3HCP - chains A and B; structure by X-ray diffraction, 2.00 A resolution.

[Chain A]
Molecule: Ferrochelatase, mitochondrial
From: Homo sapiens
Notes: EC 4.99.1.1
Reference sequence: P22830 (HEMH_HUMAN); numbering as in UniProt (aligned over 65-423)
Amino-acid sequence (359 residues; row label = number of the first residue in the row):
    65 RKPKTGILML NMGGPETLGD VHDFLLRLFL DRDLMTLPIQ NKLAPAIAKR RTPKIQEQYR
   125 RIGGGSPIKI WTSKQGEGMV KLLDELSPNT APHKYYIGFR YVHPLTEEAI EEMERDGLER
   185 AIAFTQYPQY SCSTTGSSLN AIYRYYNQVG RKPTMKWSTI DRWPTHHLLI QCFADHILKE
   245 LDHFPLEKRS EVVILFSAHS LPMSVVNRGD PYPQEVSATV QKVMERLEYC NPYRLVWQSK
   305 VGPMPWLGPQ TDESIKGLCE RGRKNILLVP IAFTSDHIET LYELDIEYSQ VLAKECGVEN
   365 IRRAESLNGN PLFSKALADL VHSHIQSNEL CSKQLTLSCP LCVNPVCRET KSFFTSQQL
Sequence notes: variant A110 (Phe in P22830)
Ion coordination: 2Fe-2S cluster Fe: C196, C403, C406, C411
Residues lining bound ligands:
  - cholic acid (CHD), molecule 1: E80, T81, I126, G127, G128, G129, S130, P131, I134, D340, L345
  - cholic acid (CHD), molecule 2: F93, M99, L101, I111, R114, R115, P266, S268, V305, G306, P307, M308, W310
  - fe(III) deuteroporphyrin ix (FDE): M76, G78, P79, F88, L89, L92, F93, L98, M99, R115, I119, Y123, S195, S197, T198, H263, S264, L265, P266, Y276, V305, W310, F337, H341, I342, E343
  - 2Fe-2S cluster (FES): C196, R272, S402, C403, C406, N408, C411
Reported in the primary citation:
  - binding site for fe(III) deuteroporphyrin ix: R115, Y123

[Chain B]
Molecule: Ferrochelatase, mitochondrial
From: Homo sapiens
Notes: EC 4.99.1.1
Reference sequence: P22830 (HEMH_HUMAN); residues 565-923 here correspond to UniProt positions 65-423 (UniProt number = residue number - 500)
Amino-acid sequence (359 residues; row label = number of the first residue in the row):
   565 RKPKTGILML NMGGPETLGD VHDFLLRLFL DRDLMTLPIQ NKLAPAIAKR RTPKIQEQYR
   625 RIGGGSPIKI WTSKQGEGMV KLLDELSPNT APHKYYIGFR YVHPLTEEAI EEMERDGLER
   685 AIAFTQYPQY SCSTTGSSLN AIYRYYNQVG RKPTMKWSTI DRWPTHHLLI QCFADHILKE
   745 LDHFPLEKRS EVVILFSAHS LPMSVVNRGD PYPQEVSATV QKVMERLEYC NPYRLVWQSK
   805 VGPMPWLGPQ TDESIKGLCE RGRKNILLVP IAFTSDHIET LYELDIEYSQ VLAKECGVEN
   865 IRRAESLNGN PLFSKALADL VHSHIQSNEL CSKQLTLSCP LCVNPVCRET KSFFTSQQL
Sequence notes: variant A610 (Phe110 in P22830)
Ion coordination: 2Fe-2S cluster Fe: C696, C903, C906, C911
Residues lining bound ligands:
  - cholic acid (CHD), molecule 1: E580, T581, I626, G627, G628, G629, S630, P631, L845
  - cholic acid (CHD), molecule 2: F593, M599, L601, I611, R614, R615, P766, S768, V805, G806, P807, M808, W810
  - fe(III) deuteroporphyrin ix (FDE): M576, G578, P579, F588, L592, F593, L598, M599, R615, I619, Y623, S695, S697, T698, H763, S764, L765, P766, Y776, V805, W810, F837, H841, I842, E843
  - 2Fe-2S cluster (FES): C696, R772, S902, C903, C906, N908, C911

[Interface between chain A and chain B]
Contacting residue pairs (82; chain A residue first):
  T229(A) with E789(B), hydrogen bond
  V257(A) with L901(B), hydrophobic
  M267(A) with M767(B), hydrophobic
  V270(A) with G812(B); P813(B)
  N271(A) with G812(B), hydrogen bond (side chain-backbone); P813(B); E817(B)
  G273(A) with R798(B), hydrogen bond (backbone-side chain); P813(B)
  P275(A) with R798(B)
  Q278(A) with S781(B), hydrogen bond (side chain-backbone); V784(B); Q785(B), hydrogen bond; Y797(B), hydrogen bond; L799(B)
  S281(A) with Q778(B), hydrogen bond (backbone-side chain); S781(B)
  A282(A) with Q785(B)
  V284(A) with Q778(B)
  Q285(A) with Q778(B), hydrogen bond; A782(B)
  K286(A) with K786(B); E789(B), salt bridge
  E289(A) with T729(B); K786(B), salt bridge
  Y293(A) with K897(B)
  C294(A) with K897(B)
  N295(A) with K897(B)
  P296(A) with K897(B); Q898(B); L901(B), hydrophobic
  Y297(A) with Q778(B), hydrogen bond; Q898(B); L901(B)
  R298(A) with G773(B), hydrogen bond (side chain-backbone); P775(B); L901(B), hydrogen bond (side chain-backbone); S902(B); C903(B)
  G312(A) with V770(B); N771(B), hydrogen bond (backbone-side chain)
  P313(A) with V770(B); N771(B); G773(B)
  E317(A) with L905(B)
  S318(A) with P904(B)
  G321(A) with P904(B)
  L322(A) with L901(B), hydrophobic; P904(B)
  R325(A) with C903(B); P904(B), hydrogen bond (side chain-backbone); L905(B); C906(B), hydrogen bond (side chain-backbone); V907(B)
  R327(A) with T900(B), hydrogen bond (side chain-backbone); L901(B)
  K397(A) with Y793(B); C794(B); N795(B); P796(B)
  Q398(A) with P796(B); Y797(B)
  T400(A) with R827(B), hydrogen bond (backbone-side chain)
  L401(A) with V757(B), hydrophobic; P796(B), hydrophobic; Y797(B); R798(B), hydrogen bond (backbone-side chain); L822(B), hydrophobic; R827(B)
  S402(A) with R798(B)
  C403(A) with R798(B); R825(B)
  P404(A) with R798(B); S818(B); G821(B); L822(B); R825(B), hydrogen bond (backbone-side chain)
  L405(A) with E817(B); R825(B)
  C406(A) with R825(B), hydrogen bond (backbone-side chain)
  V407(A) with R825(B)
Interface residues without a listed pair, chain A (44 interface residues in all): P228, R272, P277, L299, W310, L311
Interface residues without a listed pair, chain B (43 interface residues in all): P728, R772, W810, L811

[Overview]
44 residues of chain A face 43 of chain B across their interface, with 19 hydrogen bonds and 2 salt bridges.
Polar contacts include K286(A)-E789(B), E289(A)-K786(B) and T229(A)-E789(B). Chain A binds 2Fe-2S cluster,
cholic acid and fe(III) deuteroporphyrin ix. From the paper: a binding site for fe(III) deuteroporphyrin ix at
R115(A) and Y123(A).
Chain A and chain B are both Ferrochelatase, mitochondrial (Homo sapiens); the structure, Human ferrochelatase
with Mn and deuteroporphyrin bound, was determined by X-ray diffraction together with 3HCN, 3HCO and 3HCR from
the same study.
